PDB entry 4X6X | X-ray diffraction, 1.80 A resolution | chains A and B

Chain A (and B):
Name: Bifunctional epoxide hydrolase 2
From: Homo sapiens
Notes: EC 3.3.2.10; fragment: hydrolase domain; chain B of this document is another copy of the same molecule, construct and numbering; everything in this record applies to it too
Reference sequence: P34913 (HYES_HUMAN); residues 230-555 here = UniProt positions 230-555
Chain sequence (336 residues; row label = number of the first residue in the row):
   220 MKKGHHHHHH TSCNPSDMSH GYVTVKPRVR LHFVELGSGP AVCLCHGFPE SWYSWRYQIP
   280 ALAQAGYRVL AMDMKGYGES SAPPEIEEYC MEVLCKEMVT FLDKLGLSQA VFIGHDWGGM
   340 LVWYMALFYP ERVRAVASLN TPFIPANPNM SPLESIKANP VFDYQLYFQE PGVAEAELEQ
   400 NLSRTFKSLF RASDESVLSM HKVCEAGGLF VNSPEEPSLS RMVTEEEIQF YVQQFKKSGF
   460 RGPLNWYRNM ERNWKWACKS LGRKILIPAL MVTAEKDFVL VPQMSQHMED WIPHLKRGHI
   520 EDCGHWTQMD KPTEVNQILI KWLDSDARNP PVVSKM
Disordered / not traced: 220-229, 546-555
Sequence notes: expression tag (220-229)
Ligand contacts: S74 (3-{4-[(1-{[(1s,2R,3S)-2,3-diphenylcyclopropyl]carbamoyl}piperidin-4-yl)oxy]phenyl}propanoic acid): Phe267, Pro268, Asp335, Trp336, Met339, Thr360, Pro361, Ile363, Tyr383, Gln384, Phe387, Leu408, Met419, Leu428, Tyr466, Asp496, Val498, Leu499, Met503, His524, Trp525
UniProt features mapped onto this chain:
  - motif: Ser553 to Met555 (Microbody targeting signal)
  - active site: Asp335 (Nucleophile), Tyr466 (Proton donor), His524 (Proton acceptor)
  - binding site (substrate): Tyr383
  - modified residue: Ser370 (Phosphoserine), Lys421 (N6-succinyllysine), Lys455 (N6-succinyllysine), Lys554 (N6-succinyllysine)
  - lipidation: Cys522 (S-(15-deoxy-Delta12,14-prostaglandin J2-9-yl)cysteine)
  - natural variant: Arg287 (R287Q: No effect on phosphatase activity), Glu470 (E470G: No effect on phosphatase activity and epoxyde hydrolase activity)
  - mutagenesis: Cys522 (C522S: Loss of S-(15-deoxy-Delta12,14-prostaglandin J2-9-yl)cysteine-induced inhibition of epoxide hydrolase activity)

Interface between chain A and chain B:
Pairs across the interface (38; chain A residue first):
  Asp236(A) with Lys323(B), salt bridge
  Ser238(A) with Tyr241(B); Val242(B); Phe252(B); Leu324(B)
  His239(A) with His239(B); Gly240(B); Tyr241(B), hydrogen bond (backbone-backbone)
  Gly240(A) with His239(B)
  Tyr241(A) with Ser238(B); His239(B), hydrogen bond (backbone-backbone); Tyr241(B), hydrophobic
  Val242(A) with Ser238(B)
  Thr243(A) with Ser235(B)
  Phe252(A) with Ser238(B)
  Glu254(A) with Glu254(B); Arg287(B), salt bridge
  Leu255(A) with Lys323(B); Leu324(B); Gly325(B)
  Gly256(A) with Arg287(B), hydrogen bond (backbone-side chain); Leu324(B), hydrogen bond (backbone-backbone); Gly325(B); Leu326(B)
  Ser257(A) with Gly325(B); Leu326(B)
  Arg287(A) with Glu254(B), salt bridge; Gly256(B), hydrogen bond (side chain-backbone); Arg287(B)
  Lys323(A) with Asp236(B), salt bridge; Leu255(B)
  Leu324(A) with Ser238(B); Leu255(B); Gly256(B), hydrogen bond (backbone-backbone)
  Gly325(A) with Leu255(B); Gly256(B)
  Leu326(A) with Gly256(B); Ser257(B)
Interface residues without a listed pair, chain A (19 interface residues in all): Ser235, Met237
Interface residues without a listed pair, chain B (19 interface residues in all): Met237, Thr243

Summary:
The chain A/chain B interface involves 19 residues from each chain, with 6 hydrogen bonds and 4 salt bridges.
Polar pairs include Asp236(A)-Lys323(B), Glu254(A)-Arg287(B) and Gly256(A)-Arg287(B). Chain A binds compound
S74.
Chain A and chain B are both Bifunctional epoxide hydrolase 2 (Homo sapiens); the structure, Human soluble
epoxide hydrolase in complex with a three substituted cyclopropane derivative, was determined by X-ray
diffraction, deposited together with 4X6Y.
